Entry 4GDB (X-ray diffraction, 1.84 A resolution); this record covers chain A.

Chain A:
Protein: Beta-lactamase SHV-1
Organism: Klebsiella pneumoniae
Notes: EC 3.5.2.6
UniProt: P0AD64 (BLA1_KLEPN); the author numbering skips numbers that UniProt does not, so the offset changes along the chain: 5-238 = UniProt 1-234; 240-252 = UniProt 235-247; 254-292 = UniProt 248-286
Sequence (286 residues; each row starts with the number of its first residue; note: 2 numbers in that range are skipped by the numbering (no residue carries them; nothing is unmodelled there)):
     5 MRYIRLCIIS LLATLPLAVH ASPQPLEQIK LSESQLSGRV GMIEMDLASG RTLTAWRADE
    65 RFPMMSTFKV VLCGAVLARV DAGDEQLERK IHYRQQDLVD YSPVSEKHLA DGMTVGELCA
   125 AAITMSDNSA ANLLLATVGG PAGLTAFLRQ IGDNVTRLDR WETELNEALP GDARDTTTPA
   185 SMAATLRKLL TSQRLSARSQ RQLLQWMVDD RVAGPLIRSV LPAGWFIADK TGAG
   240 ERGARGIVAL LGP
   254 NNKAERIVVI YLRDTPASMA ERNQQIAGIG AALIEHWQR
Not modelled in the structure: 5-25
Disulfide bonds: Cys77-Cys123
Glycans and other covalent adducts: compound 17O linked to Ser70
Ligand contacts:
  - 17O ((7R)-6-formyl-7-(4H-pyrazolo[1,5-c][1,3]thiazol-2-yl)-4,7-dihydro-1,4-thiazepine-3-carboxylic acid): Met69, Lys73, Asp104, Tyr105, Ser130, Asn132, Thr167, Asn170, Thr235, Gly236, Ala237, Gly238, Glu240
  - cyclohexyl-hexyl-beta-D-maltoside (MA4), molecule 1: Ala217, Leu220, Ile221, Val224, Thr235, Arg244, Ile246, Asn276, Ile279, Ala280
  - cyclohexyl-hexyl-beta-D-maltoside (MA4), molecule 2: Ile221, Val224, Leu225, Pro226, Ile231, Ile246, Ala248, Leu250, Val261, Ile263, Ile279, Ala280, Gly283, Ala284, Ile287, Glu288
Curated features (UniProtKB/Swiss-Prot):
  - active site: Ser70 (Nucleophile), Glu168 (Proton acceptor)
  - binding site (a beta-lactam): Lys73, Ser130, Glu166
From the paper describing this entry:
  - catalytic residues: Ser70, Glu166, Asn170
  - binding site for 17O: Ser70, Asp104, Ser106, Ser130, Asn132, Asn170, Ala237
  - conformationally variable residues (loop rearrangement): Tyr105

Summary:
Ligands of chain A: cyclohexyl-hexyl-beta-D-maltoside. Compound 17O is covalently linked to Ser70. UniProt
lists active-site residues Ser70 and Glu168 and 3 beta-lactam-binding residues. From the paper: catalytic
residues Ser70, Glu166 and Asn170; a binding site for 17O at Ser70, Asp104 and Ser106 among others.
Chain A is Beta-lactamase SHV-1 (Klebsiella pneumoniae); the structure, SHV-1 in complex with
4H-pyrazolo[1,5-c][1,3]thiazole containing penem inhibitor, was determined by X-ray diffraction, deposited
together with 4GD6 and 4GD8.
